7KED - chains A and T of the 13 polymer chains in the assembly; structure by X-ray diffraction, 3.60 A resolution.

== Chain A ==
Molecule: DNA-directed RNA polymerase II subunit RPB1
From: Saccharomyces cerevisiae (strain ATCC 204508 / S288c)
Notes: EC 2.7.7.6
UniProt: P04050 (RPB1_YEAST); residues 1-1733 here = UniProt positions 1-1733
Amino-acid sequence (1733 residues; numbered 1 to 1733; the number before each row is that of its first residue):
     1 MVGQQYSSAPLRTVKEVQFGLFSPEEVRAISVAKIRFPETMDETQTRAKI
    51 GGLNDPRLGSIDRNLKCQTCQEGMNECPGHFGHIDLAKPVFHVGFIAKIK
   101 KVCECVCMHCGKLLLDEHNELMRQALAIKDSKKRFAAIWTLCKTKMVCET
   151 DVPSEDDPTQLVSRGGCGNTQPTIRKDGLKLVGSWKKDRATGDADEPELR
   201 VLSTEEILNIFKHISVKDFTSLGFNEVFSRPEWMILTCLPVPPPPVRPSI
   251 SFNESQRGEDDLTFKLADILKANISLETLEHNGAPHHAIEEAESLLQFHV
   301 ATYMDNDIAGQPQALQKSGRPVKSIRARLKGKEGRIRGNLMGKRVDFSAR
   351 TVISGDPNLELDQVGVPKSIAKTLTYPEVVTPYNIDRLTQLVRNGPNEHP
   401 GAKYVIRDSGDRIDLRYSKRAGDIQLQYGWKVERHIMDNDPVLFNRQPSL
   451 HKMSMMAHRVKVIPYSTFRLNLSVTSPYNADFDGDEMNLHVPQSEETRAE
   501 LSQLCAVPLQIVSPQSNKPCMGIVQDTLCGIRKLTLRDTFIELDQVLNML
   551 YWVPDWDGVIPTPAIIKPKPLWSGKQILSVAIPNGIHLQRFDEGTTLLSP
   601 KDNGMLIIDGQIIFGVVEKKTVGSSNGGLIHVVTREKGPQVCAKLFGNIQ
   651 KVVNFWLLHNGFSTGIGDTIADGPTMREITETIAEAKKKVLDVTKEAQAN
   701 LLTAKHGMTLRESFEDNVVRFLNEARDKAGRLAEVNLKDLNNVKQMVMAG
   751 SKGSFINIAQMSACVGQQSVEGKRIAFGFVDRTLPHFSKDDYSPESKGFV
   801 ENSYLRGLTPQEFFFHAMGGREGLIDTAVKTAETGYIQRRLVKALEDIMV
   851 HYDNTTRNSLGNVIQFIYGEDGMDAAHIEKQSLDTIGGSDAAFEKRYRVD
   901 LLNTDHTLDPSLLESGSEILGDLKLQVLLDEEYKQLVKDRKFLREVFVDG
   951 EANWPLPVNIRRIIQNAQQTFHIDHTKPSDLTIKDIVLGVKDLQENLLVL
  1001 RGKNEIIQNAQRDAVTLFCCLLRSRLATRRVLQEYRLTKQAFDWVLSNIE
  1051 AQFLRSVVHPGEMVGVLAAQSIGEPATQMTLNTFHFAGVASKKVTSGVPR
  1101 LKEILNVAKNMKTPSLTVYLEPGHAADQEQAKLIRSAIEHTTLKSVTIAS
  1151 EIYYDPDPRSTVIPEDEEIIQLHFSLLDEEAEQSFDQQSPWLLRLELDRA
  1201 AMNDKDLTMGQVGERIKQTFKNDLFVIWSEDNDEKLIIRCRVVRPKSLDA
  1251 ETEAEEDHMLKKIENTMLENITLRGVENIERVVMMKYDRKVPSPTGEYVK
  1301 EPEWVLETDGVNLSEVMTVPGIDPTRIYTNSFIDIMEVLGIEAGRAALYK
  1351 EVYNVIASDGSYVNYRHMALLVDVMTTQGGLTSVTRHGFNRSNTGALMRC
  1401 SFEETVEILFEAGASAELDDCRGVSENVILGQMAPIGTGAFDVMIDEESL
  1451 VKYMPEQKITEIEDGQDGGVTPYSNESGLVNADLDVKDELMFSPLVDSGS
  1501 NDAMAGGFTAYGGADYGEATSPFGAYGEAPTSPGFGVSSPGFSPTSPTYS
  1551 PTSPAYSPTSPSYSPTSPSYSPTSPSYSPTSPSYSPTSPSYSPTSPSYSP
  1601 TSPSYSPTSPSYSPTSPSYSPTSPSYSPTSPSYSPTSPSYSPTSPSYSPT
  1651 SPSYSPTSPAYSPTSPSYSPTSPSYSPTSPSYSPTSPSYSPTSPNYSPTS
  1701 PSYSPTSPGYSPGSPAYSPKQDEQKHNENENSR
Not modelled in the structure: 1-2, 154-160, 187-198, 250-256, 1082-1091, 1177-1187, 1244-1256, 1447-1733
Bound ions: Zn2+ site 1: Cys-67, Cys-70, Cys-77, His-80; Zn2+ site 2: Cys-107, Cys-110, Gly-168; Mg2+: Asp-481, Asp-483, Asp-485 (shared with 1 residue of chain R)
UniProt features mapped onto this chain:
  - region: Pro-248 to Asp-260 (Lid loop), Asn-306 to Lys-323 (Rudder loop), Pro-810 to Glu-822 (Bridging helix)
  - binding site (Zn(2+)): Cys-67, Cys-70, Cys-77, His-80, Cys-107, Cys-110, Cys-148, Cys-167
  - binding site (Mg(2+)): Asp-481, Asp-483, Asp-485
  - modified residue: Thr-1471 (Phosphothreonine)
  - cross-link (Glycyl lysine isopeptide (Lys-Gly)): Lys-695 (interchain with G-Cter in ubiquitin), Lys-1246 (interchain with G-Cter in ubiquitin), Lys-1350 (interchain with G-Cter in ubiquitin)
  - natural variant: Ser-1653 to Pro-1659 (deletion: In strain: A364A)
  - mutagenesis: Lys-1246 (K1246R: Impairs ubiquitination during transcription stress)

== Chain T ==
Molecule: Template strand DNA
Sequence (29 nucleotides; row label = number of the first residue in the row):
     1 CTACCGATAAGCAGACGXTCCTCTCGATG
Not modelled in the structure: 1-4, 29
Modified / non-standard residues: WC7 (6-[2-deoxy-5-O-(trihydroxy-lambda~5~-phosphanyl)-beta-D-erythro-pentofuranosyl]thieno[2,3-c]pyridine-7(6H)-thione) at position 18

== Interface between chain A and chain T ==
Pairs across the interface (15; chain A residue first):
  Arg-257(A) / DT28(T)  base contact
  Ser-318(A) / DT28(T)  phosphate contact
  Lys-332(A) / DT19(T)  salt bridge to the phosphate
  Arg-337(A) / DT19(T)  salt bridge to the phosphate
  Arg-344(A) / DC21(T)  salt bridge to the phosphate
  Arg-350(A) / DC21(T)  sugar contact
  Gln-447(A) / DC20(T)  sugar contact
  Pro-448(A) / WC7_18(T)  base contact
  Pro-448(A) / DT19(T)  base contact
  Thr-831(A) / WC7_18(T)  base contact
  Ala-832(A) / WC7_18(T)  sugar contact
  Gly-835(A) / WC7_18(T)  sugar contact
  Tyr-836(A) / DC16(T)  sugar contact
  Arg-1386(A) / DC16(T)  hydrogen bond to the sugar
  Glu-1403(A) / DC16(T)  phosphate contact
Also at the interface, not in a pair above, chain A (16 interface residues in all): Lys-1102, Glu-1404
Also at the interface, not in a pair above, chain T (8 interface residues in all): DA15, DG17

== Overview ==
Chain A and chain T form an interface of 16 and 8 residues respectively; the contacts include 1 hydrogen bond
and 3 salt bridges. Among the polar pairs are Arg-1386(A)/DC16(T), Lys-332(A)/DT19(T) and Arg-337(A)/DT19(T).
Chain A is DNA-directed RNA polymerase II subunit RPB1 (Saccharomyces cerevisiae (strain ATCC 204508 / S288c))
and chain T is Template strand DNA; the structure, RNA polymerase II elongation complex with unnatural base
dTPT3, was determined by X-ray diffraction (same publication as 7KEE and 7KEF).
